PDB entry 1SK8 | X-ray diffraction, 1.65 A resolution | chain A

# Chain A
Name: 3-phytase A
From: Aspergillus fumigatus
Notes: EC 3.1.3.8
UniProtKB: O00092 (PHYA_ASPFU); residues 5-443 here correspond to UniProt positions 27-465 (UniProt number = residue number + 22)
Sequence (439 residues; numbered 5 to 444; 1 number in that range is skipped by the numbering (no residue carries it; nothing is unmodelled there); the number before each row is that of its first residue):
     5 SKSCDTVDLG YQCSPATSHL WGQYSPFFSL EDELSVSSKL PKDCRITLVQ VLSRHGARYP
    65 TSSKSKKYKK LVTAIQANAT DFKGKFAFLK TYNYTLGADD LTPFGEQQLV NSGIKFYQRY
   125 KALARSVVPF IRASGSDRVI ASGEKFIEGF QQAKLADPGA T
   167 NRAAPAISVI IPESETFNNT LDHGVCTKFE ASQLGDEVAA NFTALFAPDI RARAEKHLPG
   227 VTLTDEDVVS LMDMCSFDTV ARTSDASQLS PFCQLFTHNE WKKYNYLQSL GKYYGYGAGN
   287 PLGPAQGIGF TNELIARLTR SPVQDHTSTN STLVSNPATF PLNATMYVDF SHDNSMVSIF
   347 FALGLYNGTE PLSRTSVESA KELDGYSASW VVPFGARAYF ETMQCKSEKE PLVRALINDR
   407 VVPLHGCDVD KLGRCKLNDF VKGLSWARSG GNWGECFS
Not modelled in the structure: 5-7, 444
Disulfides: C8-C17, C48-C391, C192-C442, C241-C259, C413-C421
Glycans and other covalent adducts: N-acetylglucosamine (NAG) linked to N184, N207, N316, N353
Swiss-Prot annotation at these positions:
  - active site: H59 (Nucleophile)
  - binding site (1D-myo-inositol hexakisphosphate): Q27, Y28, R58, H59, R62, T65, R142
  - glycosylation: N82 (N-linked (GlcNAc...) asparagine)
What the authors report for this chain:
  - binding site for phosphate ion: Q27, Y28, R62, R142, K278, H338, D339

# Overview
Covalently linked N-acetylglucosamine: at N184, N207, N316 and N353. From UniProt: active-site residue H59 and
7 residues binding 1D-myo-inositol hexakisphosphate. The paper reports a binding site for phosphate ion at
Q27, Y28 and R62 among others.
Chain A is 3-phytase A (Aspergillus fumigatus); the structure, Crystallographic snapshots of Aspergillus
fumigatus phytase revealing its enzymatic dynamics, was determined by X-ray diffraction (same publication as
1SK9, 1SKA and 1SKB).
